9G28 - chains 3 and I of the 14 polymer chains in the assembly; structure by electron microscopy, 3.18 A resolution.

[Chain 3]
Molecule: Rdn18-1
From: Saccharomyces cerevisiae
Sequence (1800 nucleotides; each row starts with the number of its first residue):
     1 UAUCUGGUUG AUCCUGCCAG UAGUCAUAUG CUUGUCUCAA AGAUUAAGCC AUGCAUGUCU
    61 AAGUAUAAGC AAUUUAUACA GUGAAACUGC GAAUGGCUCA UUAAAUCAGU UAUCGUUUAU
   121 UUGAUAGUUC CUUUACUACA UGGUAUAACU GUGGUAAUUC UAGAGCUAAU ACAUGCUUAA
   181 AAUCUCGACC CUUUGGAAGA GAUGUAUUUA UUAGAUAAAA AAUCAAUGUC UUCGGACUCU
   241 UUGAUGAUUC AUAAUAACUU UUCGAAUCGC AUGGCCUUGU GCUGGCGAUG GUUCAUUCAA
   301 AUUUCUGCCC UAUCAACUUU CGAUGGUAGG AUAGUGGCCU ACCAUGGUUU CAACGGGUAA
   361 CGGGGAAUAA GGGUUCGAUU CCGGAGAGGG AGCCUGAGAA ACGGCUACCA CAUCCAAGGA
   421 AGGCAGCAGG CGCGCAAAUU ACCCAAUCCU AAUUCAGGGA GGUAGUGACA AUAAAUAACG
   481 AUACAGGGCC CAUUCGGGUC UUGUAAUUGG AAUGAGUACA AUGUAAAUAC CUUAACGAGG
   541 AACAAUUGGA GGGCAAGUCU GGUGCCAGCA GCCGCGGUAA UUCCAGCUCC AAUAGCGUAU
   601 AUUAAAGUUG UUGCAGUUAA AAAGCUCGUA GUUGAACUUU GGGCCCGGUU GGCCGGUCCG
   661 AUUUUUUCGU GUACUGGAUU UCCAACGGGG CCUUUCCUUC UGGCUAACCU UGAGUCCUUG
   721 UGGCUCUUGG CGAACCAGGA CUUUUACUUU GAAAAAAUUA GAGUGUUCAA AGCAGGCGUA
   781 UUGCUCGAAU AUAUUAGCAU GGAAUAAUAG AAUAGGACGU UUGGUUCUAU UUUGUUGGUU
   841 UCUAGGACCA UCGUAAUGAU UAAUAGGGAC GGUCGGGGGC AUCAGUAUUC AAUUGUCAGA
   901 GGUGAAAUUC UUGGAUUUAU UGAAGACUAA CUACUGCGAA AGCAUUUGCC AAGGACGUUU
   961 UCAUUAAUCA AGAACGAAAG UUAGGGGAUC GAAGAUGAUC AGAUACCGUC GUAGUCUUAA
  1021 CCAUAAACUA UGCCGACUAG GGAUCGGGUG GUGUUUUUUU AAUGACCCAC UCGGCACCUU
  1081 ACGAGAAAUC AAAGUCUUUG GGUUCUGGGG GGAGUAUGGU CGCAAGGCUG AAACUUAAAG
  1141 GAAUUGACGG AAGGGCACCA CCAGGAGUGG AGCCUGCGGC UUAAUUUGAC UCAACACGGG
  1201 GAAACUCACC AGGUCCAGAC ACAAUAAGGA UUGACAGAUU GAGAGCUCUU UCUUGAUUUU
  1261 GUGGGUGGUG GUGCAUGGCC GUUCUUAGUU GGUGGAGUGA UUUGUCUGCU UAAUUGCGAU
  1321 AACGAACGAG ACCUUAACCU ACUAAAUAGU GGUGCUAGCA UUUGCUGGUU AUCCACUUCU
  1381 UAGAGGGACU AUCGGUUUCA AGCCGAUGGA AGUUUGAGGC AAUAACAGGU CUGUGAUGCC
  1441 CUUAGACGUU CUGGGCCGCA CGCGCGCUAC ACUGACGGAG CCAGCGAGUC UAACCUUGGC
  1501 CGAGAGGUCU UGGUAAUCUU GUGAAACUCC GUCGUGCUGG GGAUAGAGCA UUGUAAUUAU
  1561 UGCUCUUCAA CGAGGAAUUC CUAGUAAGCG CAAGUCAUCA GCUUGCGUUG AUUACGUCCC
  1621 UGCCCUUUGU ACACACCGCC CGUCGCUAGU ACCGAUUGAA UGGCUUAGUG AGGCCUCAGG
  1681 AUCUGCUUAG AGAAGGGGGC AACUCCAUCU CAGAGCGGAG AAUUUGGACA AACUUGGUCA
  1741 UUUAGAGGAA CUAAAAGUCG UAACAAGGUU UCCGUAGGUG AACCUGCGGA AGGAUCAUUA
Disordered / not traced: 1-796, 819-823, 841-865, 963-1800

[Chain I]
Name: Protein KRI1
From: Saccharomyces cerevisiae
UniProtKB: P42846 (KRI1_YEAST); numbering as in UniProt (aligned over 1-591)
Sequence (591 residues; row label = number of the first residue in the row):
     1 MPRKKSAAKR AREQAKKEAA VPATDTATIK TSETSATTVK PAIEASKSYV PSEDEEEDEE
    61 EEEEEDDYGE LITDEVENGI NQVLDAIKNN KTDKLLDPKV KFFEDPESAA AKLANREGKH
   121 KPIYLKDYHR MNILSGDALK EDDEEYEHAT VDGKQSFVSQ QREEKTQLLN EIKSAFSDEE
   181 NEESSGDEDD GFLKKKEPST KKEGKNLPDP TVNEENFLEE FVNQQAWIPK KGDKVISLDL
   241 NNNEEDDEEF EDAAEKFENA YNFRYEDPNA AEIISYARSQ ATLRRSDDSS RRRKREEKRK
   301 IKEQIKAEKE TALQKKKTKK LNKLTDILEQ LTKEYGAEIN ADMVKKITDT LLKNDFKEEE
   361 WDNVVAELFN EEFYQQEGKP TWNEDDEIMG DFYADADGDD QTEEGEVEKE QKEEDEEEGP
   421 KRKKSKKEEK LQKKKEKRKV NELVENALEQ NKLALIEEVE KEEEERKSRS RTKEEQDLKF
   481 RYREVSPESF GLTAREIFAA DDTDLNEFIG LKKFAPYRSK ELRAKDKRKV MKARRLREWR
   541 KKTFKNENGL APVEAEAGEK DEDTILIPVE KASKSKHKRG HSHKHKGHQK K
Disordered / not traced: 1-64, 98-211, 231-260, 377-421, 470-477, 544-591
Swiss-Prot annotation at these positions:
  - modified residue (Phosphoserine): Ser177, Ser184, Ser185, Ser486

[Interface between chain 3 and chain I]
Contacting residue pairs (23):
  C874(3) with Arg292(I), salt bridge to the phosphate; Arg295(I), base contact
  G875(3) with Arg291(I), hydrogen bond to the base; Arg295(I), hydrogen bond to the base
  G876(3) with Arg278(I), hydrogen bond to the base; Ser289(I), phosphate contact; Arg291(I), salt bridge to the phosphate
  G877(3) with Arg291(I), salt bridge to the phosphate
  C931(3) with Arg284(I), sugar contact
  A933(3) with Arg278(I), hydrogen bond to the base
  C934(3) with Ile273(I), hydrogen bond to the base; Ser275(I), base contact
  U935(3) with Ser275(I), base contact; Tyr276(I), base contact; Ala277(I), base contact; Arg278(I), sugar contact
  G936(3) with Arg278(I), hydrogen bond to the base
  A944(3) with Arg278(I), base contact
  U947(3) with Ser290(I), phosphate contact; Arg293(I), salt bridge to the phosphate
  G948(3) with Lys294(I), salt bridge to the phosphate
  G953(3) with Arg295(I), base contact
  C962(3) with Leu511(I), phosphate contact
Interface residues without a listed pair, chain 3 (16 interface residues in all): U873, U961
Interface residues without a listed pair, chain I (16 interface residues in all): Arg299, Phe480

[In short]
The chain 3/chain I interface involves 16 residues from each chain, with 6 hydrogen bonds and 5 salt bridges.
Polar pairs include G875(3)-Arg291(I), G875(3)-Arg295(I) and G876(3)-Arg278(I).
Chain 3 is Rdn18-1 and chain I is Protein KRI1, both from Saccharomyces cerevisiae; the structure, snR30
snoRNP - State 2 - Utp23-Krr1-deltaC3, was determined by electron microscopy (same publication as 9G25).
